PDB entry 3USR | X-ray diffraction, 2.10 A resolution | chain A

# Chain A
Protein: Glycogenin-1
Source organism: Oryctolagus cuniculus
Notes: EC 2.4.1.186
Reference sequence: P13280 (GLYG_RABIT); residues 0-270 here correspond to UniProt positions 1-271 (UniProt number = residue number + 1)
Sequence (291 residues; numbered -20 to 270; the number before each row is that of its first residue; numbers below 1 keep their minus sign (Met-20 is residue -20)):
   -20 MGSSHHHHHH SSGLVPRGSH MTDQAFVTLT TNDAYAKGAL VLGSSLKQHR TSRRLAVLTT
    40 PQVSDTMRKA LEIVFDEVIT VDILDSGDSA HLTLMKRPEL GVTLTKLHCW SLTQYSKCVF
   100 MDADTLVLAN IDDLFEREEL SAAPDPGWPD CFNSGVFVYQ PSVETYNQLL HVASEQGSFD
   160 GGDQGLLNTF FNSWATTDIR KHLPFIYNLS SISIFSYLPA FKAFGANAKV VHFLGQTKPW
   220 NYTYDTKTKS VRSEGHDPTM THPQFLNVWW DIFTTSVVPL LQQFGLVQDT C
Disordered / not traced: -20 to -1, 233-239, 266-270
Sequence notes: expression tag (-20 to -1); engineered mutation Phe194 (Tyr195 in P13280)
Swiss-Prot annotation at these positions:
  - binding site (UDP): Leu8, Thr10, Asn11, Tyr14, Arg76, Asp101, Ala102, Asp103, His211, Gly214, Lys217
  - binding site (UDP-alpha-D-glucose): Leu8, Thr10, Asn11, Tyr14, Arg76, Lys85, Asp101, Ala102, Asp103, Asn132, Ser133, Asp159, Asp162, Gln163, Gly214, Lys217
  - binding site (Mn(2+)): Asp101, Asp103, His211
  - site: Lys85 (Important for catalytic activity)
  - modified residue: Thr1 (N-acetylthreonine), Ser43 (Phosphoserine)
What the authors report for this chain:
  - mutagenesis - T82M, Y194F: abolished catalytic activity

# Overview
Curated annotation (UniProt) lists 11 UDP-binding residues, 16 UDP-alpha-D-glucose-binding residues and 3
Mn2+-binding residues. From the paper: T82M and Y194F abolish catalytic activity.
Chain A is Glycogenin-1 (Oryctolagus cuniculus); the structure, Structure of Y194F glycogenin mutant truncated
at residue 270, was determined by X-ray diffraction, deposited together with 3USQ.
